PDB entry 2ZB8 | X-ray diffraction, 2.00 A resolution | chain A

== Chain A ==
Molecule: Prostaglandin reductase 2
Source organism: Homo sapiens
Notes: EC 1.3.1.48
UniProtKB: Q8N8N7 (PTGR2_HUMAN); numbering as in UniProt (aligned over 1-351)
Chain sequence (357 residues; each row starts with the number of its first residue; numbers below 1 keep their minus sign (Ala-5 is residue -5)):
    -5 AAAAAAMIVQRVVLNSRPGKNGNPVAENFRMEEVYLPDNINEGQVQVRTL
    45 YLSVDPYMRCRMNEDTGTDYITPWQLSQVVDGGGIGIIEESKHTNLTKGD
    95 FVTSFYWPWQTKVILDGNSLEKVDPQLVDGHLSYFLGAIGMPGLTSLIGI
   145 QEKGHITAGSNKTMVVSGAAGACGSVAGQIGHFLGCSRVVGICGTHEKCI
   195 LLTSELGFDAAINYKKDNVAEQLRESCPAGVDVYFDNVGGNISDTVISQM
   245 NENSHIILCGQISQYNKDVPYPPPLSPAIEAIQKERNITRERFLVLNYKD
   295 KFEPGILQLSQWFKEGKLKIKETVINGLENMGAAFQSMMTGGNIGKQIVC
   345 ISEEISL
Unresolved in the structure: -5 to 0, 61-64, 347-351
Sequence notes: expression tag (-5 to 0)
Small-molecule neighbours:
  - indomethacin (IMN): Tyr51, Cys54, Thr60, Ile65, Phe99, Tyr100, Met135, Cys253, Tyr259, Leu288, Val289, Leu290
  - NADP (NAP; NADP nicotinamide-adenine-dinucleotide phosphate): Asp49, Pro50, Tyr51, Met135, Thr139, Gly162, Gly165, Ala166, Cys167, Cys187, Gly188, Lys192, Tyr208, Asn231, Val232, Ile236, Leu252, Cys253, Gly254, Gln255, Ile256, Ser257, Tyr259, Phe287, Leu288, Val289, Met332, Met333, Gly335, Asn337, Gly339
Swiss-Prot annotation at these positions:
  - binding site (substrate): Phe99, Tyr100, Leu288 to Leu290
  - binding site (NADP(+)): Gly165 to Gly168, Lys192, Tyr208, Asn231, Cys253 to Tyr259, Phe287 to Val289, Asn337
  - mutagenesis: Tyr64 (Y64F: Increases affinity for 15-keto-PGE2. Reduces affinity for NADP and Vmax), Tyr259 (Y259F: Increases affinity for 15-keto-PGE2. Reduces affinity for NADP and Vmax)

== Summary ==
Chain A binds NADP and indomethacin. Curated annotation (UniProt) lists 5 substrate-binding residues, 18
NADP+-binding residues and 2 mutagenesis sites.
Chain A is Prostaglandin reductase 2 (Homo sapiens); the structure, Crystal structure of human
15-ketoprostaglandin delta-13-reductase in complex with NADP and indomethacin, was determined by X-ray
diffraction (same publication as 2ZB3, 2ZB4 and 2ZB7).
